PDB entry 3SQ1 | X-ray diffraction, 1.82 A resolution | chains A and T of the 3 polymer chains in the assembly

Chain A:
Protein: DNA polymerase
Source organism: Enterobacteria phage RB69
Notes: EC 2.7.7.7
UniProt: Q38087 (DPOL_BPR69); numbering as in UniProt (aligned over 1-901)
Amino-acid sequence (901 residues; row label = number of the first residue in the row):
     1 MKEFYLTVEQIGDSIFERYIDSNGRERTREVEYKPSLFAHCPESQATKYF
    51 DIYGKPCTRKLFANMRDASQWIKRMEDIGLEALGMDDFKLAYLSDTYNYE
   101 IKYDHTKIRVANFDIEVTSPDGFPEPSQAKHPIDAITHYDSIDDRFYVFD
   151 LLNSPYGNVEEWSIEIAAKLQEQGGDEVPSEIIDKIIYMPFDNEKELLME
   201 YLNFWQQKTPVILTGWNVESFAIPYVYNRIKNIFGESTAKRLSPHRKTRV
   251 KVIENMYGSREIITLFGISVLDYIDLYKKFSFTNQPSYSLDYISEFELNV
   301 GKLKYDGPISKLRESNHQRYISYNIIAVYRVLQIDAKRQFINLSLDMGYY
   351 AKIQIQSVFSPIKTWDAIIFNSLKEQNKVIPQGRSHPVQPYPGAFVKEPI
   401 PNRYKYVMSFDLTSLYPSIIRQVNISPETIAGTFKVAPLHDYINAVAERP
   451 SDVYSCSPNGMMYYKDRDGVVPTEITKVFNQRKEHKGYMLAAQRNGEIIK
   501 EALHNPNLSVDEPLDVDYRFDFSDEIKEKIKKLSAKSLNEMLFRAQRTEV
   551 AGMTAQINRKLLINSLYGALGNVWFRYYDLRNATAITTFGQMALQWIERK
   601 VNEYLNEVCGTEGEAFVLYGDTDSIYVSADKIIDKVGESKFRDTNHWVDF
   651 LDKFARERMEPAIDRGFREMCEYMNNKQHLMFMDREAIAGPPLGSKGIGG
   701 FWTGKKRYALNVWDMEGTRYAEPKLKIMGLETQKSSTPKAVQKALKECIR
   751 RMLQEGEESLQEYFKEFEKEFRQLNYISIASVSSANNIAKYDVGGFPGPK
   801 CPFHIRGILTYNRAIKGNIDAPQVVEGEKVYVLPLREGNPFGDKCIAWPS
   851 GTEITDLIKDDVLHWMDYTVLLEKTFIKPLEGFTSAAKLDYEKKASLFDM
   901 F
Construct notes: engineered mutation Ala222 (Asp in Q38087), Ala327 (Asp in Q38087)
Bound ions: Ca2+ site 1: Asp411, Leu412, Asp623 (together with DUP); Ca2+ site 2: Asp411, Asp623 (together with DUP); Ca2+ site 3: Asp411 (together with DUP); Ca2+ site 4: Asn505, Asn507, Lys531; Ca2+ site 5: Glu660, Asp684
Small-molecule neighbours: DUP (2'-deoxyuridine 5'-alpha,beta-imido-triphosphate): Asp411, Leu412, Thr413, Ser414, Leu415, Tyr416, Pro417, Arg482, Lys486, Lys560, Asn564, Tyr567, Thr622, Asp623
UniProt features mapped onto this chain:
  - region: Thr248 to Thr264 (Beta hairpin), Lys705 to Tyr708 (Binding of DNA in B-conformation), Leu897 to Phe901 (Interaction with the polymerase clamp)
  - binding site (Mg(2+)): Asp114, Glu116, Asp411, Leu412, Asp623
  - binding site (substrate): Ser414 to Tyr416, Arg482, Lys560
  - site: Asp621 (Optimization of metal coordination by the polymerase active site), Lys706 (Optimization of metal coordination by the polymerase active site), Asp714 (Essential for viral replication)
  - mutagenesis: Leu415 (L415A/G: Decreases base selectivity by several hundred fold; L415G/F: Increased misinsertion, increased mismatch extension and inefficient proofreading; L415M: No effect on base selectivity), Leu561 (L561A: No effect on the ability to recognize damaged DNA. Increase in probability of nucleotide incorporation), Ser565 (S565G: Increased incorporation efficiency of correct dNMPs; when associated with A-567), Tyr567 (Y567A: Inserts both dCMP and dAMP opposite 8-oxoG rapidly and with equal efficiency. 100-fold increase of dAMP and dGMP when situated opposite guanidinohydantoin ...), Asp621 (D621A: Drastic decrease in the efficiency of incorporation of dGMP), Lys706 (K706A: Almost complete loss of polymerase activity), Asp714 (D714A: Complete loss of viral replication)

Chain T:
Molecule: 18-nt DNA strand
Sequence (18 nucleotides; numbered 1 to 18; the number before each row is that of its first residue):
     1 TCGAGTAAGCAGTCCGCG

Chain A / chain T interface:
Pairs across the interface (51):
  Glu219(A) - DC2(T)  hydrogen bond to the base
  Ile253(A) - DC2(T)  sugar contact
  Glu254(A) - DC2(T)  sugar contact
  Asn255(A) - DT1(T)  phosphate contact
  Asn255(A) - DC2(T)  hydrogen bond to the phosphate
  Tyr257(A) - DT1(T)  base contact
  Arg260(A) - DC2(T)  salt bridge to the phosphate
  Ile262(A) - DC2(T)  base contact
  Asp275(A) - DG3(T)  base contact
  Phe359(A) - DG3(T)  base contact
  Ser360(A) - DG3(T)  phosphate contact
  Ser360(A) - DA4(T)  hydrogen bond to the phosphate
  Pro361(A) - DG3(T)  phosphate contact
  Pro361(A) - DA4(T)  phosphate contact
  Ile362(A) - DA4(T)  hydrogen bond to the phosphate
  Tyr391(A) - DG5(T)  phosphate contact
  Tyr391(A) - DT6(T)  sugar contact
  Pro392(A) - DT6(T)  phosphate contact
  Pro392(A) - DA7(T)  phosphate contact
  Gly393(A) - DT6(T)  hydrogen bond to the phosphate
  Gly393(A) - DA7(T)  hydrogen bond to the phosphate
  Ala394(A) - DA7(T)  sugar contact
  Val396(A) - DA7(T)  phosphate contact
  Val396(A) - DA8(T)  phosphate contact
  Leu561(A) - DA4(T)  base contact
  Asn564(A) - DA4(T)  base contact
  Ser565(A) - DA4(T)  hydrogen bond to the base
  Tyr567(A) - DG5(T)  sugar contact
  Gly568(A) - DA4(T)  sugar contact
  Gly568(A) - DG5(T)  sugar contact
  Ala569(A) - DA4(T)  sugar contact
  Gly571(A) - DG5(T)  sugar contact
  Asn572(A) - DA4(T)  hydrogen bond to the phosphate
  Asn572(A) - DG5(T)  hydrogen bond to the phosphate
  Lys705(A) - DA8(T)  salt bridge to the phosphate
  Lys705(A) - DG9(T)  sugar contact
  Lys706(A) - DA7(T)  base contact
  Lys706(A) - DA8(T)  sugar contact
  Arg707(A) - DG9(T)  phosphate contact
  Arg707(A) - DC10(T)  salt bridge to the phosphate
  Glu731(A) - DC10(T)  sugar contact
  Ser784(A) - DT1(T)  hydrogen bond to the base
  Asn786(A) - DT1(T)  hydrogen bond to the base
  Pro799(A) - DC14(T)  phosphate contact
  Lys800(A) - DT13(T)  phosphate contact
  Lys800(A) - DC14(T)  hydrogen bond to the phosphate
  Cys801(A) - DT13(T)  sugar contact
  Phe803(A) - DG12(T)  sugar contact
  Gly827(A) - DT1(T)  base contact
  Lys844(A) - DT13(T)  salt bridge to the phosphate
  Lys874(A) - DG12(T)  salt bridge to the phosphate
Other interface residues (no listed pair), chain A (44 interface residues in all): Lys251, Lys363, Glu398, Lys734, Arg806, Lys878
Other interface residues (no listed pair), chain T (14 interface residues in all): DA11

Overview:
The interface between chain A and chain T involves 44 residues on one side and 14 on the other, with 12
hydrogen bonds and 5 salt bridges. Polar pairs include Glu219(A)-DC2(T), Ser565(A)-DA4(T) and
Ser784(A)-DT1(T). Ligands of chain A: compound DUP.
Here chain A is DNA polymerase (Enterobacteria phage RB69) and chain T is an 18-nt DNA strand. Entry 3SQ1
(RB69 DNA Polymerase Ternary Complex with dUpCpp Opposite dA) was determined by X-ray diffraction together
with 3S9H, 3SCX, 3SI6, 3SJJ, 3SNN, 3SPY, 3SPZ and 3SQ0 from the same study.
